3CXC - chains 0 and Q of the 31 polymer chains in the assembly; structure by X-ray diffraction, 3.00 A resolution.

# Chain 0
Molecule: 23S ribosomal RNA
Organism: Haloarcula marismortui
Sequence (2922 nucleotides; numbered 2 to 2923; the number before each row is that of its first residue):
     2 UUGGCUACUA UGCCAGCUGG UGGAUUGCUC GGCUCAGGCG CUGAUGAAGG ACGUGCCAAG
    62 CUGCGAUAAG CCAUGGGGAG CCGCACGGAG GCGAAGAACC AUGGAUUUCC GAAUGAGAAU
   122 CUCUCUAACA AUUGCUUCGC GCAAUGAGGA ACCCCGAGAA CUGAAACAUC UCAGUAUCGG
   182 GAGGAACAGA AAACGCAAUG UGAUGUCGUU AGUAACCGCG AGUGAACGCG AUACAGCCCA
   242 AACCGAAGCC CUCACGGGCA AUGUGGUGUC AGGGCUACCU CUCAUCAGCC GACCGUCUCG
   302 ACGAAGUCUC UUGGAACAGA GCGUGAUACA GGGUGACAAC CCCGUACUCG AGACCAGUAC
   362 GACGUGCGGU AGUGCCAGAG UAGCGGGGGU UGGAUAUCCC UCGCGAAUAA CGCAGGCAUC
   422 GACUGCGAAG GCUAAACACA ACCUGAGACC GAUAGUGAAC AAGUAGUGUG AACGAACGCU
   482 GCAAAGUACC CUCAGAAGGG AGGCGAAAUA GAGCAUGAAA UCAGUUGGCG AUCGAGCGAC
   542 AGGGCAUACA AGGUCCCUCG ACGAAUGACC GACGCGCGAG CGUCCAGUAA GACUCACGGG
   602 AAGCCGAUGU UCUGUCGUAC GUUUUGAAAA ACGAGCCAGG GAGUGUGUCU GCAUGGCAAG
   662 UCUAACCGGA GUAUCCGGGG AGGCACAGGG AAACCGACAU GGCCGCAGGG CUUUGCCCGA
   722 GGGCCGCCGU CUUCAAGGGC GGGGAGCCAU GUGGACACGA CCCGAAUCCG GACGAUCUAC
   782 GCAUGGACAA GAUGAAGCGU GCCGAAAGGC ACGUGGAAGU CUGUUAGAGU UGGUGUCCUA
   842 CAAUACCCUC UCGUGAUCUA UGUGUAGGGG UGAAAGGCCC AUCGAGUCCG GCAACAGCUG
   902 GUUCCAAUCG AAACAUGUCG AAGCAUGACC UCCGCCGAGG UAGUCUGUGA GGUAGAGCGA
   962 CCGAUUGGUG UGUCCGCCUC CGAGAGGAGU CGGCACACCU GUCAAACUCC AAACUUACAG
  1022 ACGCCGUUUG ACGCGGGGAU UCCGGUGCGC GGGGUAAGCC UGUGUACCAG GAGGGGAACA
  1082 ACCCAGAGAU AGGUUAAGGU CCCCAAGUGU GGAUUAAGUG UAAUCCUCUG AAGGUGGUCU
  1142 CGAGCCCUAG ACAGCCGGGA GGUGAGCUUA GAAGCAGCUA CCCUCUAAGA AAAGCGUAAC
  1202 AGCUUACCGG CCGAGGUUUG AGGCGCCCAA AAUGAUCGGG ACUCAAAUCC ACCACCGAGA
  1262 CCUGUCCGUA CCACUCAUAC UGGUAAUCGA GUAGAUUGGC GCUCUAAUUG GAUGGAAGUA
  1322 GGGGUGAAAA CUCCUAUGGA CCGAUUAGUG ACGAAAAUCC UGGCCAUAGU AGCAGCGAUA
  1382 GUCGGGUGAG AACCCCGACG GCCUAAUGGA UAAGGGUUCC UCAGCACUGC UGAUCAGCUG
  1442 AGGGUUAGCC GGUCCUAAGU CAUACCGCAA CUCGACUAUG ACGAAAUGGG AAACGGGUUA
  1502 AUAUUCCCGU GCCACUAUGC AGUGAAAGUU GACGCCCUGG GGUCGAUCAC GCUGGGCAUU
  1562 CGCCCAGUCG AACCGUCCAA CUCCGUGGAA GCCGUAAUGG CAGGAAGCGG ACGAACGGCG
  1622 GCAUAGGGAA ACGUGAUUCA ACCUGGGGCC CAUGAAAAGA CGAGCAUAGU GUCCGUACCG
  1682 AGAACCGACA CAGGUGUCCA UGGCGGCGAA AGCCAAGGCC UGUCGGGAGC AACCAACGUU
  1742 AGGGAAUUCG GCAAGUUAGU CCCGUACCUU CGGAAGAAGG GAUGCCUGCU CCGGAACGGA
  1802 GCAGGUCGCA GUGACUCGGA AGCUCGGACU GUCUAGUAAC AACAUAGGUG ACCGCAAAUC
  1862 CGCAAGGACU CGUACGGUCA CUGAAUCCUG CCCAGUGCAG GUAUCUGAAC ACCUCGUACA
  1922 AGAGGACGAA GGACCUGUCA ACGGCGGGGG UAACUAUGAC CCUCUUAAGG UAGCGUAGUA
  1982 CCUUGCCGCA UCAGUAGCGG CUUGCAUGAA UGGAUUAACC AGAGCUUCAC UGUCCCAACG
  2042 UUGGGCCCGG UGAACUGUAC AUUCCAGUGC GGAGUCUGGA GACACCCAGG GGGAAGCGAA
  2102 GACCCUAUGG AGCUUUACUG CAGGCUGUCG CUGAGACGUG GUCGCCGAUG UGCAGCAUAG
  2162 GUAGGAGACA CUACACAGGU ACCCGCGCUA GCGGGCCACC GAGUCAACAG UGAAAUACUA
  2222 CCCGUCGGUG ACUGCGACUC UCACUCCGGG AGGAGGACAC CGAUAGCCGG GCAGUUUGAC
  2282 UGGGGCGGUA CGCGCUCGAA AAGAUAUCGA GCGCGCCCUA UGGCUAUCUC AGCCGGGACA
  2342 GAGACCCGGC GAAGAGUGCA AGAGCAAAAG AUAGCUUGAC AGUGUUCUUC CCAACGAGGA
  2402 ACGCUGACGC GAAAGCGUGG UCUAGCGAAC CAAUUAGCCU GCUUGAUGCG GGCAAUUGAU
  2462 GACAGAAAAG CUACCCUAGG GAUAACAGAG UCGUCACUCG CAAGAGCACA UAUCGACCGA
  2522 GUGGCUUGCU ACCUCGAUGU CGGUUCCCUC CAUCCUGCCC GUGCAGAAGC GGGCAAGGGU
  2582 GAGGUUGUUC GCCUAUUAAA GGAGGUCGUG AGCUGGGUUU AGACCGUCGU GAGACAGGUC
  2642 GGCUGCUAUC UACUGGGUGU GUAAUGGUGU CUGACAAGAA CGACCGUAUA GUACGAGAGG
  2702 AACUACGGUU GGUGGCCACU GGUGUACCGG UUGUUCGAGA GAGCACGUGC CGGGUAGCCA
  2762 CGCCACACGG GGUAAGAGCU GAACGCAUCU AAGCUCGAAA CCCACUUGGA AAAGAGACAC
  2822 CGCCGAGGUC CCGCGUACAA GACGCGGUCG AUAGACUCGG GGUGUGCGCG UCGAGGUAAC
  2882 GAGACGUUAA GCCCACGAGC ACUAACAGAC CAAAGCCAUC AU
Disordered / not traced: 2-9, 126-127, 715, 971-998, 1560, 1952-1963, 2137-2236, 2339-2343, 2665-2666, 2915-2923
Construct notes: conflict C560 (U3155 in 3377779)
Bound ions: Mg2+ site 1 near G28 (its only coordinating residue here); Na+ site 1: C40, C443; Na+ site 2: G56, A59, G61; Na+ site 3 near U108 (its only coordinating residue here); Mg2+ site 2 near U115 (its only coordinating residue here); Na+ site 4: C141, G142; Na+ site 5 near U146 (its only coordinating residue here); Mg2+ site 3: C162, U2276; K+ site 1: U163, U172; Mg2+ site 4: A165, A167, C168; Na+ site 6: A165, A166; Mg2+ site 5: A166, G219; 61 more Na+ sites not listed; 77 more Mg2+ sites not listed; 1 more K+ sites not listed
Small-molecule neighbours: SLD ((3Z)-N-[(4E)-5-(4-{(5S)-5-[(acetylamino)methyl]-2-oxo-1,3-oxazolidin-3-yl}-2-fluorophenyl)pent-4-en-1-yl]-3-(4-methyl-2,6-dioxo-1,6-dihydropyrimidin-5(2H)-ylidene)propanamide): G2102, A2103, A2486, C2487, A2538, U2539, G2540, U2541, U2619, U2620, A2637

# Chain Q
Protein: Ribosomal protein L22
Organism: Haloarcula marismortui
UniProt: P10970 (RL22_HALMA); residue numbers follow UniProt; this construct covers 1-154
Sequence (154 residues; each row starts with the number of its first residue):
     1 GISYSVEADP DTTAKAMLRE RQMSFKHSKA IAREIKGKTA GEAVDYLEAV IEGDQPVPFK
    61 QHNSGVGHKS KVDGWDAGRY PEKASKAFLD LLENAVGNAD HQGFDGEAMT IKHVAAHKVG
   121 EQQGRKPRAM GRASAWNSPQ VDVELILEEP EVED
Disordered / not traced: 151-154
Bound ions: Na+ site 1 near Asn63 (its only coordinating residue here); Mg2+: Gly65 (shared with C2048(0) of chain 0); Na+ site 2: Ser70, Val72; Na+ site 3: Val72, Trp75 (shared with U2659(0), G2660(0) of chain 0)

# How chain 0 and chain Q interact
Contacting residue pairs (137; chain 0 residue first):
  A11(0) - Lys60(Q)  hydrogen bond to the phosphate
  A11(0) - Gly74(Q)  sugar contact
  A11(0) - Trp75(Q)  sugar contact
  U12(0) - Lys60(Q)  salt bridge to the phosphate
  U12(0) - Trp75(Q)  sugar contact
  G13(0) - Gln61(Q)  phosphate contact
  U19(0) - Ser5(Q)  hydrogen bond to the sugar
  G20(0) - Ile2(Q)  sugar contact
  G20(0) - Ser3(Q)  hydrogen bond to the sugar
  G20(0) - Tyr4(Q)  sugar contact
  G20(0) - Ser5(Q)  sugar contact
  G20(0) - His117(Q)  base contact
  G21(0) - Gly1(Q)  sugar contact
  G21(0) - Ile2(Q)  sugar contact
  G21(0) - Ser3(Q)  hydrogen bond to the phosphate
  U22(0) - Gly1(Q)  hydrogen bond to the phosphate
  U22(0) - Val119(Q)  sugar contact
  C492(0) - His101(Q)  sugar contact
  C494(0) - Glu93(Q)  sugar contact
  G499(0) - Arg19(Q)  phosphate contact
  G499(0) - Asn94(Q)  hydrogen bond to the base
  G500(0) - Tyr4(Q)  phosphate contact
  G500(0) - Ala16(Q)  sugar contact
  G500(0) - Met17(Q)  hydrogen bond to the sugar
  G500(0) - Arg19(Q)  salt bridge to the phosphate
  G500(0) - Asn94(Q)  hydrogen bond to the sugar
  G500(0) - Asn98(Q)  base contact
  G501(0) - Tyr4(Q)  hydrogen bond to the phosphate
  G501(0) - Lys15(Q)  sugar contact
  G501(0) - Met17(Q)  phosphate contact
  G501(0) - Asn98(Q)  sugar contact
  G501(0) - Gln102(Q)  hydrogen bond to the sugar
  U510(0) - Ser3(Q)  base contact
  C523(0) - Phe25(Q)  sugar contact
  C523(0) - Lys29(Q)  hydrogen bond to the phosphate
  A524(0) - Phe25(Q)  sugar contact
  A524(0) - Lys29(Q)  salt bridge to the phosphate
  A524(0) - Gln61(Q)  phosphate contact
  A524(0) - Ala115(Q)  sugar contact
  A524(0) - Ala116(Q)  hydrogen bond to the sugar
  A524(0) - His117(Q)  hydrogen bond to the base
  G525(0) - Arg33(Q)  salt bridge to the phosphate
  G525(0) - Lys36(Q)  phosphate contact
  G525(0) - His113(Q)  hydrogen bond to the sugar
  G525(0) - Ala115(Q)  sugar contact
  U526(0) - Lys36(Q)  salt bridge to the phosphate
  U840(0) - Arg128(Q)  hydrogen bond to the sugar
  U840(0) - Ala129(Q)  phosphate contact
  U840(0) - Arg132(Q)  hydrogen bond to the sugar
  A841(0) - Arg128(Q)  salt bridge to the phosphate
  A841(0) - Ala129(Q)  hydrogen bond to the phosphate
  A841(0) - Met130(Q)  base contact
  A843(0) - Arg128(Q)  phosphate contact
  A843(0) - Ala129(Q)  phosphate contact
  A844(0) - Ala129(Q)  phosphate contact
  A844(0) - Met130(Q)  hydrogen bond to the phosphate
  A844(0) - Gly131(Q)  phosphate contact
  A1369(0) - Lys26(Q)  hydrogen bond to the sugar
  A1369(0) - Ser64(Q)  hydrogen bond to the phosphate
  G1370(0) - Ser24(Q)  hydrogen bond to the base
  G1370(0) - Lys26(Q)  salt bridge to the phosphate
  G1370(0) - His27(Q)  base contact
  G1370(0) - His62(Q)  salt bridge to the phosphate
  G1370(0) - Asn63(Q)  phosphate contact
  G1370(0) - Ser64(Q)  hydrogen bond to the phosphate
  G1370(0) - Arg79(Q)  sugar contact
  G1370(0) - Pro139(Q)  base contact
  U1371(0) - Arg79(Q)  salt bridge to the phosphate
  A1372(0) - Trp136(Q)  base contact
  G1373(0) - Trp136(Q)  base contact
  C1428(0) - Gln22(Q)  phosphate contact
  C1428(0) - Gln122(Q)  phosphate contact
  U1429(0) - Gln122(Q)  phosphate contact
  C1431(0) - Lys126(Q)  hydrogen bond to the base
  A1689(0) - Pro127(Q)  base contact
  A1689(0) - Arg128(Q)  hydrogen bond to the base
  A1689(0) - Gly131(Q)  base contact
  A1689(0) - Arg132(Q)  hydrogen bond to the base
  A1689(0) - Ala133(Q)  base contact
  C1690(0) - Pro127(Q)  base contact
  C2048(0) - Gly65(Q)  phosphate contact
  C2048(0) - Lys69(Q)  hydrogen bond to the phosphate
  C2049(0) - Val66(Q)  phosphate contact
  C2049(0) - Gly67(Q)  phosphate contact
  C2049(0) - Lys69(Q)  salt bridge to the phosphate
  C2049(0) - Gly78(Q)  phosphate contact
  C2049(0) - Arg79(Q)  salt bridge to the phosphate
  C2049(0) - Tyr80(Q)  phosphate contact
  G2050(0) - Arg79(Q)  salt bridge to the phosphate
  G2050(0) - Tyr80(Q)  hydrogen bond to the phosphate
  G2050(0) - Pro81(Q)  phosphate contact
  G2050(0) - Glu82(Q)  phosphate contact
  G2051(0) - His27(Q)  phosphate contact
  G2051(0) - Pro81(Q)  phosphate contact
  G2051(0) - Glu82(Q)  hydrogen bond to the phosphate
  G2051(0) - Lys83(Q)  hydrogen bond to the phosphate
  U2052(0) - Lys83(Q)  salt bridge to the phosphate
  U2052(0) - Trp136(Q)  sugar contact
  G2053(0) - Trp136(Q)  sugar contact
  G2053(0) - Asn137(Q)  hydrogen bond to the phosphate
  G2053(0) - Ser138(Q)  hydrogen bond to the phosphate
  A2054(0) - Arg128(Q)  hydrogen bond to the base
  A2054(0) - Ser134(Q)  hydrogen bond to the sugar
  A2054(0) - Ala135(Q)  hydrogen bond to the sugar
  A2054(0) - Trp136(Q)  sugar contact
  A2054(0) - Asn137(Q)  hydrogen bond to the phosphate
  A2055(0) - Arg128(Q)  sugar contact
  A2055(0) - Arg132(Q)  hydrogen bond to the sugar
  A2055(0) - Ser134(Q)  sugar contact
  A2055(0) - Ala135(Q)  phosphate contact
  C2086(0) - Trp75(Q)  sugar contact
  C2087(0) - Asn63(Q)  sugar contact
  C2087(0) - His68(Q)  hydrogen bond to the sugar
  C2087(0) - Asp76(Q)  sugar contact
  C2088(0) - Asn63(Q)  phosphate contact
  C2088(0) - Ser64(Q)  phosphate contact
  C2088(0) - Gly65(Q)  hydrogen bond to the phosphate
  C2088(0) - Val66(Q)  sugar contact
  A2089(0) - Gly65(Q)  phosphate contact
  U2648(0) - Arg128(Q)  base contact
  G2657(0) - His68(Q)  base contact
  G2658(0) - His68(Q)  hydrogen bond to the sugar
  G2658(0) - Asp76(Q)  hydrogen bond to the base
  U2659(0) - Trp75(Q)  hydrogen bond to the sugar
  U2659(0) - Asp76(Q)  hydrogen bond to the sugar
  G2660(0) - Val72(Q)  phosphate contact
  G2660(0) - Asp73(Q)  phosphate contact
  G2660(0) - Gly74(Q)  hydrogen bond to the phosphate
  G2660(0) - Trp75(Q)  phosphate contact
  C2831(0) - Ser70(Q)  phosphate contact
  C2831(0) - Lys71(Q)  phosphate contact
  C2832(0) - Lys71(Q)  salt bridge to the phosphate
  A2841(0) - Gly67(Q)  sugar contact
  A2841(0) - His68(Q)  hydrogen bond to the sugar
  G2842(0) - His68(Q)  sugar contact
  G2842(0) - Ser70(Q)  phosphate contact
  A2843(0) - Ser70(Q)  phosphate contact
Interface residues without a listed pair, chain 0 (58 interface residues in all): C491, U493, A502, A1427, C2056
Interface residues without a listed pair, chain Q (69 interface residues in all): Val6, Met23, Ala84, Lys118

# Overview
The interface between chain 0 and chain Q involves 58 residues on one side and 69 on the other, with 44
hydrogen bonds and 14 salt bridges. Among the polar pairs are G499(0)-Asn94(Q), A524(0)-His117(Q) and
G1370(0)-Ser24(Q). Chain 0 binds compound SLD.
Here chain 0 is 23S ribosomal RNA and chain Q is Ribosomal protein L22, both from Haloarcula marismortui.
Entry 3CXC (The structure of an enhanced oxazolidinone inhibitor bound to the 50S ribosomal subunit of H.
marismortui) was determined by X-ray diffraction.
